7PMN - chains 4 and I of the 22 polymer chains in the assembly; structure by electron microscopy, 3.20 A resolution.

Chain 4:
Molecule: DNA replication licensing factor MCM4
From: Saccharomyces cerevisiae
Notes: EC 3.6.4.12
Reference sequence: P30665 (MCM4_YEAST); numbering as in UniProt (aligned over 1-933)
Amino-acid sequence (933 residues; each row starts with the number of its first residue):
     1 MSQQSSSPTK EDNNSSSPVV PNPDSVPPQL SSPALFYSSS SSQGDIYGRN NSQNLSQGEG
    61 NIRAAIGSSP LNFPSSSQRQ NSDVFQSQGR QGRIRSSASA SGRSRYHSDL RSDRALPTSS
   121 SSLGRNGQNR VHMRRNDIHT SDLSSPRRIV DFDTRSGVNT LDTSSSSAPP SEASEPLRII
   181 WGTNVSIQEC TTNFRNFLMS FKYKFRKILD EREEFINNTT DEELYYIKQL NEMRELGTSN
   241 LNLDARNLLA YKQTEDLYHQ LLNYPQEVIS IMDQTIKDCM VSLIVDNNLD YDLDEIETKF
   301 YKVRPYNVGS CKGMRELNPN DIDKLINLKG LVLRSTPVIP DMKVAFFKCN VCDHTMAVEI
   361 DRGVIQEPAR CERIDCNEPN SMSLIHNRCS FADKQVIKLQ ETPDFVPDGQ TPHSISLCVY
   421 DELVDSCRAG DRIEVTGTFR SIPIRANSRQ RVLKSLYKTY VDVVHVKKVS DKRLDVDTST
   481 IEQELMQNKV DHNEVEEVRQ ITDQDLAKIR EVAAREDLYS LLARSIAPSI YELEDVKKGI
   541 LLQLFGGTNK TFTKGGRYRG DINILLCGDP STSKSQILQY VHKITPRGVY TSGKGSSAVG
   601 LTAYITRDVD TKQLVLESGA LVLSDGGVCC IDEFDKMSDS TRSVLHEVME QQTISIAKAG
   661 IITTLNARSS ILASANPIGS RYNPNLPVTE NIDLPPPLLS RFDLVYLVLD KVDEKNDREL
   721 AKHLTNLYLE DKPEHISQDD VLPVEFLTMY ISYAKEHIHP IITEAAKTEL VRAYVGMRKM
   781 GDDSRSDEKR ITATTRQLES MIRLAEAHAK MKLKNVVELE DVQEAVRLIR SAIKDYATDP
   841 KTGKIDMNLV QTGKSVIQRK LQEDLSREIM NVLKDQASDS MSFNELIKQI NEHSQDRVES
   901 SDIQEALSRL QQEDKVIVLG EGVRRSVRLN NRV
Unresolved in the structure: 1-173, 470-504, 553-556, 606-613, 732-740, 781-791, 836-933
Ion coordination: Zn2+: Cys349, Cys352, Cys371, Cys376
UniProt features mapped onto this chain:
  - motif: Ser700 to Asp703 (Arginine finger)
  - binding site (ATP): Gly568 to Ser575
  - modified residue (Phosphoserine): Ser52, Ser56, Ser69

Chain I:
Molecule: Leading strand template DNA
Sequence (115 nucleotides; row label = number of the first residue in the row):
     1 GGGGGGGGGG GGGGGGGGGG GGGGGGGGGG GGGGGGGGGG GGGGGGGGGG GGGGGGGGGG
    61 GGGGGGGGGG GGGGGGGGGG GGGGGGGGGG GGGGGGGGGG GGTTTGGGGG GGGGG
Unresolved in the structure: 22-102

Interface between chain 4 and chain I:
Residue-residue contacts (12; chain 4 residue first):
  Asn447(4) - DG21(I)  hydrogen bond to the phosphate
  Arg449(4) - DG19(I)  base contact
  Arg449(4) - DG20(I)  base contact
  Ser597(4) - DG112(I)  hydrogen bond to the phosphate
  Val599(4) - DG111(I)  phosphate contact
  Tyr604(4) - DG111(I)  phosphate contact
  Ile605(4) - DG110(I)  phosphate contact
  Ile605(4) - DG111(I)  hydrogen bond to the phosphate
  Lys658(4) - DG110(I)  phosphate contact
  Lys658(4) - DG111(I)  salt bridge to the phosphate
  Ala659(4) - DG109(I)  phosphate contact
  Ala659(4) - DG110(I)  hydrogen bond to the phosphate

Overview:
The interface between chain 4 and chain I involves 8 residues on one side and 7 on the other, with 4 hydrogen
bonds and 1 salt bridge. Among the polar pairs are Asn447(4)-DG21(I), Ser597(4)-DG112(I) and
Ile605(4)-DG111(I). From UniProt: 8 ATP-binding residues on chain 4.
Chain 4 is DNA replication licensing factor MCM4 (Saccharomyces cerevisiae) and chain I is Leading strand
template DNA; the structure, S. cerevisiae replisome-SCF(Dia2) complex bound to double-stranded DNA
(conformation II), was determined by electron microscopy together with 7PMK from the same study.
